7Q21 - chains b and v of the 26 polymer chains in the assembly; structure by electron microscopy, 2.90 A resolution.

Chain b:
Molecule: Cytochrome bc1 complex cytochrome b subunit
Organism: Corynebacterium glutamicum ATCC 13032
Notes: EC 7.1.1.8
UniProt: Q79VE9 (QCRB_CORGL); residue numbers follow UniProt; this construct covers 1-539
Amino-acid sequence (539 residues; numbered 1 to 539; the number before each row is that of its first residue):
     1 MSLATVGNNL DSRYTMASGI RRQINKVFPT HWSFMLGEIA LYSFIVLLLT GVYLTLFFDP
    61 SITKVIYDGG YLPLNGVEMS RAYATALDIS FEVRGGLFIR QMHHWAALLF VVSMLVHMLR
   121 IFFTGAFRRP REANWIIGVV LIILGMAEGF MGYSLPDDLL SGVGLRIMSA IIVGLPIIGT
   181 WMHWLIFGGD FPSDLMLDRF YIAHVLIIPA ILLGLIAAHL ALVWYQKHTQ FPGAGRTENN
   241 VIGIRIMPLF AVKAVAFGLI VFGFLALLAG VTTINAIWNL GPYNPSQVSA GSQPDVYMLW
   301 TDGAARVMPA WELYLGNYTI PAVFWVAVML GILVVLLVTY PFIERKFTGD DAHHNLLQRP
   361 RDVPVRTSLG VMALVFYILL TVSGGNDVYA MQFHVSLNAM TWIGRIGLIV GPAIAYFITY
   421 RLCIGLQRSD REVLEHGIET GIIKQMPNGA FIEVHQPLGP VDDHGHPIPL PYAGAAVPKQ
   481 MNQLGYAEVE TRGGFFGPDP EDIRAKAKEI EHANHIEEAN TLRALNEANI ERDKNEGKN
Unresolved in the structure: 1, 536-539
Bound ions: heme Fe site 1: His103, His204; heme Fe site 2: His117, His219
Small-molecule neighbours:
  - phosphatidic acid (7PH; (1R)-2-(dodecanoyloxy)-1-[(phosphonooxy)methyl]ethyl tetradecanoate), molecule 1: Met118, Leu119, Phe122, Leu336, Leu337, Tyr340, Ile343, Phe347, Leu369, Gly370, Ala373, Ile409
  - phosphatidic acid (7PH), molecule 2: Val296, Leu299, Thr381, Val382, Gly385, Val388, Tyr389, Gln392, Phe393
  - 9XX ((2S)-1-(hexadecanoyloxy)propan-2-yl (10S)-10-methyloctadecanoate): Met308, Trp311, Glu312, Leu313, Trp325, Val328, Met329, Ile332
  - 9YF ((2R)-2-(hexadecanoyloxy)-3-{[(S)-hydroxy{[(1R,2R,3R,4R,5R,6S)-2,3,4,5,6-pentahydroxycyclohexyl]oxy}phosphoryl]oxy}propyl (9S)-9-methyloctadecanoate): Ser396, Asn398, Ala399, Trp402, Ile403, Ile406, Gly407, Val410, Ile414, Ile418
  - heme (HEM), molecule 1: Ser33, Phe34, Met35, Gly37, Glu38, Ala40, Leu41, Phe110, Met114, His117, Met118, Arg120, Ile121, Ala126, Arg131, Asn134, Trp135, Gly138, Val139, Leu141, Ile142, Ile216, His219, Leu220, Val223, His228, Thr229
  - heme (HEM), molecule 2: Phe44, Leu47, Leu48, Gly51, Val52, Leu54, Thr55, Phe58, Ile89, Arg100, His103, His104, Ala107, Phe110, Gly145, Glu148, Gly149, Gly152, Tyr153, Leu155, Pro156, Tyr201, His204, Val205, Pro209, Leu212, Asn275, Tyr297
  - menaquinone-9 (MQ9), molecule 1: Glu38, Leu41, Tyr42, Ile45, Leu48, Leu213, Ala217, Leu220, Ala221, Trp224, Ala254
  - menaquinone-9 (MQ9), molecule 2: Val46, Leu49, Thr50, Val52, Tyr53, Leu56, Phe98, Ile99, Met102, Phe262, Ala266
  - menaquinone-9 (MQ9), molecule 3: Phe150, Gly164, Ile167, Met168, Ile171, Leu175, Met182, Pro294, Met298, Thr301, Asp302, Phe324, Ala327, Val328, Leu330, Gly331, Ile332, Val335
  - menaquinone-9 (MQ9), molecule 4: Met151, Ile172, Met182, Ile186, Arg199, Phe200, Ala203, Ile207
  - docosane (TWT): Met146, Trp300, Leu333, Leu337, Met372, Ala373, Phe376, Tyr377, Ile409, Pro412, Ala413
What the authors report for this chain:
  - binding site for heme: Asp295
  - binding site for menaquinone-9: Asp302
  - catalytic residues: Asp302, Arg306 (proposed by the authors, not directly observed)

Chain v:
Molecule: Actinobacterial supercomplex, subunit C (AscC)
Organism: Corynebacterium glutamicum (strain ATCC 13032 / DSM 20300 / BCRC 11384 / JCM 1318 / LMG 3730 / NCIMB 10025)
UniProt: Q8NS61 (Q8NS61_CORGL); residues -9 to 63 here correspond to UniProt positions 1-73 (UniProt number = residue number + 10)
Amino-acid sequence (73 residues; each row starts with the number of its first residue; numbers below 1 keep their minus sign (Met-9 is residue -9)):
    -9 MFPEFERMYD MANVEKKHFV DPAWPEHNPA DGHVVTELIS KVAGASSPWG DDKEFPVSAE
    51 ETGYVHPYTR INR
Unresolved in the structure: -9 to 8, 63

Chain b / chain v interface:
Pairs across the interface (58; chain b residue first):
  Pro232(b) - Thr59(v)
  Gly233(b) - Pro57(v)
  Gly233(b) - Thr59(v)
  Ala234(b) - Val55(v)  hydrophobic
  Ala234(b) - Pro57(v)
  Glu238(b) - Arg60(v)
  Glu238(b) - Ile61(v)
  Glu238(b) - Asn62(v)  hydrogen bond (side chain-backbone)
  Asp350(b) - Asn62(v)
  Ala352(b) - Asn62(v)
  His353(b) - Asn62(v)
  His354(b) - Ile61(v)
  His354(b) - Asn62(v)
  Leu356(b) - Arg60(v)
  Leu356(b) - Ile61(v)  hydrophobic
  Leu434(b) - His56(v)
  Thr440(b) - Trp39(v)
  Gly441(b) - Trp39(v)
  Ile442(b) - Phe45(v)  hydrophobic
  Val454(b) - Phe45(v)  hydrophobic
  Val454(b) - Pro46(v)
  His455(b) - Pro46(v)
  Gln456(b) - Pro46(v)
  Gln456(b) - Val47(v)  hydrogen bond (side chain-backbone)
  Gln456(b) - Thr52(v)
  Pro457(b) - Pro46(v)
  Leu458(b) - Ala49(v)
  Leu458(b) - Tyr54(v)  hydrophobic
  Gly459(b) - Ala49(v)
  Leu470(b) - His56(v)
  Pro471(b) - His56(v)  hydrogen bond (backbone-side chain)
  Ala473(b) - Pro57(v)
  Ala473(b) - Thr59(v)  hydrogen bond (backbone-side chain)
  Ala475(b) - Pro57(v)  hydrophobic
  Pro478(b) - Tyr54(v)
  Met481(b) - Trp39(v)  hydrophobic
  Met481(b) - Phe45(v)  hydrophobic
  Asn482(b) - Trp39(v)
  Leu484(b) - Thr52(v)
  Tyr486(b) - Trp39(v)
  Tyr486(b) - Val47(v)
  Tyr486(b) - Glu51(v)
  Tyr486(b) - Thr52(v)
  Ala487(b) - Trp39(v)
  Glu490(b) - Pro12(v)
  Glu490(b) - Ala13(v)
  Thr491(b) - Phe9(v)
  Thr491(b) - Asp11(v)
  Ala519(b) - Val55(v)
  Arg523(b) - Val55(v)
  Asn526(b) - Val55(v)
  Asn526(b) - His56(v)
  Asn526(b) - Pro57(v)
  Asn526(b) - Tyr58(v)  hydrogen bond (side chain-backbone)
  Asn529(b) - Tyr58(v)
  Ile530(b) - Tyr58(v)  hydrophobic
  Asp533(b) - Tyr58(v)  hydrogen bond
  Asp533(b) - Arg60(v)  salt bridge
Interface residues without a listed pair, chain b (44 interface residues in all): Arg236, Asn239, Lys444, Gly474, Val477, Arg504, Leu522
Interface residues without a listed pair, chain v (24 interface residues in all): Ser37, Pro38, Glu44, Ser48

In short:
The interface between chain b and chain v involves 44 residues on one side and 24 on the other; the contacts
include 6 hydrogen bonds and 1 salt bridge. Among the polar pairs are Asp533(b)-Arg60(v), Glu238(b)-Asn62(v)
and Gln456(b)-Val47(v). From the paper: catalytic residues Asp302(b) and Arg306(b); a binding site for heme at
Asp295(b).
Here chain b is Cytochrome bc1 complex cytochrome b subunit (Corynebacterium glutamicum ATCC 13032) and chain
v is Actinobacterial supercomplex, subunit C (AscC) (Corynebacterium glutamicum (strain ATCC 13032 / DSM 20300
/ BCRC 11384 / JCM 1318 / LMG 3730 / NCIMB 10025)). Entry 7Q21 (III2-IV2 respiratory supercomplex from
Corynebacterium glutamicum) was determined by electron microscopy.
